Entry 7EZR (X-ray diffraction, 3.27 A resolution); this record covers chains C and D of the 4 polymer chains in the assembly.

== Chain C (and D) ==
Name: Fructose-1,6-bisphosphatase 1
Source organism: Homo sapiens
Notes: EC 3.1.3.11; chain D of this document is another copy of the same molecule, construct and numbering; everything in this record applies to it too
UniProt: P09467 (F16P1_HUMAN); residues 0-337 here correspond to UniProt positions 1-338 (UniProt number = residue number + 1)
Amino-acid sequence (338 residues; row label = number of the first residue in the row; numbering starts at 0):
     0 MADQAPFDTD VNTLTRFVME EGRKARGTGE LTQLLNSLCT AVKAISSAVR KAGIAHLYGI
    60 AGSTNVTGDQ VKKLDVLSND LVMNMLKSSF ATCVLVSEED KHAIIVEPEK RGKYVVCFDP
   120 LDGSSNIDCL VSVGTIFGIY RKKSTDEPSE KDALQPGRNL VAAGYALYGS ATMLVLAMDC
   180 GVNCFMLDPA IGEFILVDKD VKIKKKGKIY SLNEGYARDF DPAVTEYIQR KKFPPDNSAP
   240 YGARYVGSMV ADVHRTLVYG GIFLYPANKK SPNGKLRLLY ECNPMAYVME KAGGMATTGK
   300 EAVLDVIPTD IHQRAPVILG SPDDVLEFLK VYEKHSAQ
Unresolved in the structure: 0-8, 63-71, 337 (chain D: 0-7, 64-67, 337)
Small-molecule neighbours:
  - 0H1 (5-ethyl-7-nitro-3-[3-oxidanylidene-3-(thiophen-2-ylsulfonylamino)propyl]-1H-indole-2-carboxylic acid): Phe-16, Val-17, Glu-20, Gly-21, Ala-24, Arg-25, Gly-26, Thr-27, Gly-28, Glu-29, Leu-30, Thr-31, Leu-34, Tyr-113, Arg-140, Val-160, Met-177, Asp-178
  - 1,6-di-O-phosphono-beta-D-fructofuranose (FBP): Leu-120, Asp-121, Gly-122, Ser-123, Ser-124, Asn-212, Tyr-215, Tyr-244, Gly-246, Ser-247, Met-248, Phe-262, Tyr-264, Lys-274, Leu-275, Glu-280
What the authors report for this chain:
  - binding site for 0H1: Glu-20, Ala-24, Thr-27, Gly-28, Leu-30, Thr-31, Lys-112, Tyr-113, Arg-140, Met-177, Cys-179

== How chain C and chain D interact ==
Residue-residue contacts - 124 pairs, chain C then chain D:
  Asp-9(C) / Tyr-57(D)
  Val-10(C) / Tyr-57(D)
  Val-10(C) / Gly-58(D)
  Val-48(C) / Ser-169(D)
  Val-48(C) / Ala-170(D)
  Arg-49(C) / Arg-49(D)
  Arg-49(C) / Gly-168(D)  hydrogen bond (side chain-backbone)
  Arg-49(C) / Ser-169(D)  hydrogen bond (side chain-backbone)
  Arg-49(C) / Ala-170(D)
  Arg-49(C) / Leu-186(D)
  Arg-49(C) / Pro-188(D)
  Lys-50(C) / Ala-170(D)
  Lys-50(C) / Met-185(D)
  Lys-50(C) / Asp-187(D)
  Lys-50(C) / Pro-188(D)
  Ala-51(C) / Asp-187(D)
  Ala-51(C) / Pro-188(D)
  Gly-52(C) / Asp-187(D)  hydrogen bond (backbone-side chain)
  Ile-53(C) / Asp-187(D)
  Ala-54(C) / Asp-187(D)  hydrogen bond (backbone-side chain)
  Ala-54(C) / Ile-190(D)  hydrophobic
  Ala-54(C) / Ile-194(D)  hydrophobic
  Tyr-57(C) / Val-10(D)
  Tyr-57(C) / Ile-194(D)  hydrophobic
  Tyr-57(C) / Leu-195(D)
  Tyr-57(C) / Val-196(D)
  Gly-58(C) / Val-10(D)
  Ile-59(C) / Ile-190(D)  hydrophobic
  Ser-124(C) / Tyr-258(D)  hydrogen bond (backbone-side chain)
  Asn-125(C) / Arg-243(D)  hydrogen bond
  Asn-125(C) / Tyr-258(D)
  Ile-126(C) / Tyr-258(D)  hydrogen bond (backbone-side chain)
  Asp-127(C) / Val-257(D)
  Asp-127(C) / Tyr-258(D)
  Cys-128(C) / Leu-166(D)
  Cys-128(C) / His-253(D)
  Cys-128(C) / Arg-254(D)
  Cys-128(C) / Tyr-258(D)
  Leu-129(C) / Gly-168(D)
  Leu-129(C) / Ser-169(D)  hydrogen bond (backbone-backbone)
  Leu-129(C) / Met-172(D)  hydrophobic
  Val-130(C) / Ser-169(D)
  Ser-131(C) / Leu-129(D)
  Ser-131(C) / Ser-131(D)
  Leu-166(C) / Cys-128(D)
  Gly-168(C) / Arg-49(D)
  Gly-168(C) / Leu-129(D)
  Gly-168(C) / Gly-168(D)
  Ser-169(C) / Val-48(D)
  Ser-169(C) / Arg-49(D)  hydrogen bond (backbone-side chain)
  Ser-169(C) / Ile-126(D)
  Ser-169(C) / Leu-129(D)  hydrogen bond (backbone-backbone)
  Ser-169(C) / Val-130(D)
  Ala-170(C) / Val-48(D)
  Ala-170(C) / Arg-49(D)
  Ala-170(C) / Lys-50(D)
  Met-172(C) / Leu-129(D)  hydrophobic
  Met-185(C) / Lys-50(D)
  Met-185(C) / Leu-129(D)  hydrophobic
  Leu-186(C) / Arg-49(D)
  Leu-186(C) / Lys-50(D)
  Asp-187(C) / Lys-50(D)
  Asp-187(C) / Ala-51(D)
  Asp-187(C) / Gly-52(D)  hydrogen bond (side chain-backbone)
  Asp-187(C) / Ile-53(D)  hydrogen bond (side chain-backbone)
  Asp-187(C) / Ala-54(D)  hydrogen bond (side chain-backbone)
  Pro-188(C) / Arg-49(D)
  Pro-188(C) / Lys-50(D)
  Ile-190(C) / Ala-54(D)  hydrophobic
  Ile-194(C) / Ala-54(D)  hydrophobic
  Ile-194(C) / Tyr-57(D)  hydrophobic
  Leu-195(C) / Tyr-57(D)
  Val-196(C) / Tyr-57(D)
  Tyr-209(C) / Glu-213(D)
  Tyr-209(C) / Gly-214(D)
  Asn-212(C) / Ala-242(D)  hydrogen bond (side chain-backbone)
  Asn-212(C) / Arg-243(D)
  Glu-213(C) / Tyr-209(D)
  Glu-213(C) / Glu-213(D)
  Glu-213(C) / Lys-231(D)  salt bridge
  Glu-213(C) / Ala-242(D)
  Gly-214(C) / Tyr-209(D)
  Gly-214(C) / Pro-239(D)
  Gly-214(C) / Tyr-240(D)
  Gly-214(C) / Ala-242(D)
  Ala-216(C) / Lys-231(D)
  Arg-217(C) / Lys-231(D)
  Arg-217(C) / Phe-232(D)
  Arg-217(C) / Pro-233(D)
  Arg-217(C) / Pro-239(D)
  Lys-231(C) / Glu-213(D)  salt bridge
  Lys-231(C) / Ala-216(D)
  Lys-231(C) / Lys-231(D)
  Phe-232(C) / Ala-216(D)
  Phe-232(C) / Arg-217(D)
  Pro-233(C) / Arg-217(D)
  Asn-236(C) / Arg-217(D)  hydrogen bond
  Ser-237(C) / Arg-217(D)  hydrogen bond (backbone-side chain)
  Pro-239(C) / Gly-214(D)
  Pro-239(C) / Arg-217(D)
  Tyr-240(C) / Gly-214(D)
  Gly-241(C) / Asn-212(D)
  Ala-242(C) / Asn-212(D)  hydrogen bond (backbone-side chain)
  Ala-242(C) / Glu-213(D)
  Ala-242(C) / Gly-214(D)
  Ala-242(C) / Tyr-244(D)
  Arg-243(C) / Asn-125(D)  hydrogen bond
  Arg-243(C) / Asn-212(D)
  Arg-243(C) / Tyr-244(D)
  Arg-243(C) / Val-245(D)  hydrogen bond (side chain-backbone)
  Arg-243(C) / Gly-246(D)
  Tyr-244(C) / Ala-242(D)
  Tyr-244(C) / Arg-243(D)
  Tyr-244(C) / Tyr-244(D)  hydrogen bond (backbone-backbone)
  Tyr-244(C) / Val-245(D)
  Val-245(C) / Arg-243(D)  hydrogen bond (backbone-side chain)
  Gly-246(C) / Arg-243(D)
  His-253(C) / Cys-128(D)
  Arg-254(C) / Cys-128(D)
  Val-257(C) / Asp-127(D)
  Tyr-258(C) / Ser-124(D)  hydrogen bond (side chain-backbone)
  Tyr-258(C) / Asn-125(D)
  Tyr-258(C) / Asp-127(D)  hydrogen bond
  Tyr-258(C) / Cys-128(D)
Interface residues without a listed pair, chain C (60 interface residues in all): Val-132, Tyr-167, Ala-189, Ala-238
Interface residues without a listed pair, chain D (56 interface residues in all): Ile-59, Val-132, Tyr-167, Ala-189, Gly-241

== In short ==
Chain C and chain D form an interface of 60 and 56 residues respectively; the contacts include 23 hydrogen
bonds and 2 salt bridges. Polar pairs include Glu-213(C)/Lys-231(D), Arg-49(C)/Gly-168(D) and
Arg-49(C)/Ser-169(D). Chain C binds compound 0H1 and 1,6-di-O-phosphono-beta-D-fructofuranose. The paper
reports a binding site for 0H1 at Glu-20(C), Ala-24(C) and Thr-27(C) among others.
Both chains are Fructose-1,6-bisphosphatase 1 (Homo sapiens). Entry 7EZR (Indole-2-carboxylic acid derivatives
as allosteric inhibitors of fructose-1,6-bisphosphatase) was determined by X-ray diffraction together with
7EZF and 7EZP from the same study.
